Entry 4E41 (X-ray diffraction, 2.60 A resolution); this record covers chains A and C of the 5 polymer chains in the assembly.

Chain A:
Protein: HLA class II histocompatibility antigen, DR alpha chain
From: Homo sapiens
Reference sequence: P01903 (DRA_HUMAN); residues 1-182 here correspond to UniProt positions 26-207 (UniProt number = residue number + 25)
Chain sequence (182 residues; numbered 1 to 182; the number before each row is that of its first residue):
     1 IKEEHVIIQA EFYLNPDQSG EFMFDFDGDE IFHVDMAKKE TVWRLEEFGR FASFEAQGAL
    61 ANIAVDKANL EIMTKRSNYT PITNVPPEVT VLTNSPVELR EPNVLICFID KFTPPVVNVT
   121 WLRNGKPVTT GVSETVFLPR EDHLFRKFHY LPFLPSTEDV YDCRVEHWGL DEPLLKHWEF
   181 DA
Disordered / not traced: 1-2, 182
Disulfide bonds: Cys107-Cys163
Metal / ion sites: Na+: Glu98 (shared with 2 residues of chain G)
Swiss-Prot annotation at these positions:
  - region: Glu179 to Ala182 (Connecting peptide)
  - site: Gln9 (Self- and pathogen-derived peptide antigen), Gly49 (Self-peptide antigen), Phe51 (Self- and pathogen-derived peptide antigen), Ala52 (Self-peptide antigen), Ser53 (Self- and pathogen-derived peptide antigen), Glu55 (Pathogen-derived peptide antigen), Asn62 (Self- and pathogen-derived peptide antigen), Asn69 (Pathogen-derived peptide antigen), Arg76 (Self- and pathogen-derived peptide antigen)
  - glycosylation (N-linked (GlcNAc...) asparagine): Asn78, Asn118

Chain C:
Protein: Triosephosphate isomerase
From: Homo sapiens
Notes: EC 5.3.1.1
Reference sequence: P60174 (TPIS_HUMAN); residues 23-37 here correspond to UniProt positions 60-74 (UniProt number = residue number + 37)
Chain sequence (15 residues; each row starts with the number of its first residue):
    23 GELIGILNAA KVPAD
Sequence notes: conflict Ile28 (Thr65 in P60174)

How chain A and chain C interact:
Contacting residue pairs (29):
  Gln9(A) with Ile28(C); Leu29(C), hydrogen bond (side chain-backbone)
  Phe22(A) with Ile28(C), hydrophobic
  Phe24(A) with Gly27(C)
  Phe32(A) with Ile26(C), hydrophobic
  Arg50(A) with Gly23(C), hydrogen bond (backbone-backbone)
  Phe51(A) with Glu24(C), hydrogen bond (backbone-backbone)
  Ala52(A) with Gly23(C); Glu24(C)
  Ser53(A) with Gly23(C); Glu24(C), hydrogen bond (backbone-backbone); Leu25(C); Ile26(C), hydrogen bond (backbone-backbone)
  Phe54(A) with Ile26(C); Ile28(C), hydrophobic
  Gly58(A) with Ile28(C)
  Ala59(A) with Ile28(C)
  Asn62(A) with Ile28(C); Leu29(C), hydrogen bond (side chain-backbone); Asn30(C); Ala31(C), hydrogen bond (side chain-backbone)
  Val65(A) with Ala31(C); Ala32(C); Lys33(C)
  Asp66(A) with Ala31(C)
  Asn69(A) with Ala32(C), hydrogen bond (side chain-backbone); Lys33(C); Val34(C), hydrogen bond (side chain-backbone)
  Ile72(A) with Val34(C), hydrophobic
Other interface residues (no listed pair), chain A (22 interface residues in all): Glu11, Trp43, Gly49, Glu55, Met73, Arg76
Other interface residues (no listed pair), chain C (15 interface residues in all): Pro35, Ala36, Asp37

Summary:
Chain A and chain C form an interface of 22 and 15 residues respectively; the contacts include 9 hydrogen
bonds. Among the polar pairs are Gln9(A)-Leu29(C), Asn62(A)-Leu29(C) and Asn62(A)-Ala31(C).
Here chain A is HLA class II histocompatibility antigen, DR alpha chain and chain C is Triosephosphate
isomerase, both from Homo sapiens. Entry 4E41 (Structural basis for the recognition of mutant self by a
tumor-specific, MHC class II-restricted T cell ...) was determined by X-ray diffraction.
